Entry 2YN5 (X-ray diffraction, 1.85 A resolution); this record covers chains A and B.

[Chain A (and B)]
Name: Putative inner membrane protein
From: Salmonella enterica SUBSP. enterica serovar typhimurium
Notes: fragment: big domains 50 to 52, residues 5078-5365; chain B of this document is another copy of the same molecule, construct and numbering; everything in this record applies to it too
Reference sequence: Q8ZKG6 (Q8ZKG6_SALTY); residues 5078-5365 here = UniProt positions 5078-5365
Amino-acid sequence (288 residues; row label = number of the first residue in the row):
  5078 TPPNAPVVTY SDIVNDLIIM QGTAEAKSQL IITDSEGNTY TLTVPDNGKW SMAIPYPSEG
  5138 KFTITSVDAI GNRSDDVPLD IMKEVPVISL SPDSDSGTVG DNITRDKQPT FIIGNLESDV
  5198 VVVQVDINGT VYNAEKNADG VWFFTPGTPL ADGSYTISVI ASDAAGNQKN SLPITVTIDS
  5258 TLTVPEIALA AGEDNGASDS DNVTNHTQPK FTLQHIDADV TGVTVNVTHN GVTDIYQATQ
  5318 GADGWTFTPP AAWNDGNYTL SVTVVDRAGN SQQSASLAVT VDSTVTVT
Not modelled in the structure: 5361-5365 (chain B: 5362-5365)
Bound ions: Ca2+ site 1: Glu-5136, Asp-5157, Ile-5158, Asp-5196, Asp-5240; Ca2+ site 2: Asp-5172, Ser-5173, Thr-5175, Asp-5178, Ile-5180; Ca2+ site 3: Asn-5205 (shared with Asp-5183(B), Gln-5185(B) of chain B); Ca2+ site 4: Asp-5256, Thr-5258, Asp-5296, Asp-5343; Ca2+ site 5: Asp-5271, Asn-5272, Ser-5275, Asp-5278, Val-5280

[Interface between chain A and chain B]
Residue-residue contacts (33; chain A residue first):
  Thr-5078(A) with Ala-5295(B), hydrogen bond (side chain-backbone); Asp-5296(B); Arg-5344(B)
  Asn-5081(A) with Ile-5180(B); Arg-5344(B), hydrogen bond
  Ala-5082(A) with Thr-5252(B)
  Val-5085(A) with Leu-5249(B)
  Thr-5086(A) with Leu-5249(B)
  Tyr-5087(A) with Leu-5249(B)
  Ser-5088(A) with Leu-5249(B)
  Asp-5152(A) with Ser-5231(B), hydrogen bond
  Val-5154(A) with Pro-5250(B), hydrophobic; Thr-5252(B)
  Pro-5155(A) with Thr-5233(B)
  Asp-5178(A) with Asn-5081(B)
  Ile-5180(A) with Asn-5081(B)
  Ser-5231(A) with Asp-5152(B), hydrogen bond
  Gly-5243(A) with Gln-5245(B), hydrogen bond (backbone-side chain); Asn-5247(B)
  Asn-5244(A) with Asn-5247(B)
  Gln-5245(A) with Gly-5243(B), hydrogen bond (side chain-backbone); Gln-5245(B)
  Asn-5247(A) with Gly-5243(B); Asn-5244(B)
  Leu-5249(A) with Val-5085(B); Thr-5086(B); Tyr-5087(B); Ser-5088(B)
  Pro-5250(A) with Leu-5156(B)
  Thr-5252(A) with Ala-5082(B)
  Ala-5295(A) with Thr-5078(B)
  Asp-5296(A) with Thr-5078(B)
  Arg-5344(A) with Asn-5081(B)
Other interface residues (no listed pair), chain A (25 interface residues in all): Asp-5153, Leu-5156
Other interface residues (no listed pair), chain B (24 interface residues in all): Val-5154, Pro-5155

[Summary]
25 residues of chain A face 24 of chain B across their interface; the contacts include 6 hydrogen bonds. Among
the polar pairs are Thr-5078(A)/Ala-5295(B), Asn-5081(A)/Arg-5344(B) and Asp-5152(A)/Ser-5231(B). The Ca2+
site 1 is built by Glu-5136(A), Asp-5157(A), Ile-5158(A), Asp-5196(A) and Asp-5240(A).
Chain A and chain B are both Putative inner membrane protein (Salmonella enterica SUBSP. enterica serovar
typhimurium); the structure, Structural insight into the giant calcium-binding adhesin SiiE: implications for
the adhesion of Salmonella enterica to ..., was determined by X-ray diffraction.
